6RIQ - chains C and V of the 22 polymer chains in the assembly; structure by electron microscopy, 3.10 A resolution.

Chain C (and V):
Protein: Site-determining protein
Source organism: Pseudomonas aeruginosa
Notes: chain V of this document is another copy of the same molecule, construct and numbering; everything in this record applies to it too
UniProtKB: A0A071KWM5 (A0A071KWM5_PSEAI); numbering as in UniProt (aligned over 1-271)
Amino-acid sequence (271 residues; each row starts with the number of its first residue):
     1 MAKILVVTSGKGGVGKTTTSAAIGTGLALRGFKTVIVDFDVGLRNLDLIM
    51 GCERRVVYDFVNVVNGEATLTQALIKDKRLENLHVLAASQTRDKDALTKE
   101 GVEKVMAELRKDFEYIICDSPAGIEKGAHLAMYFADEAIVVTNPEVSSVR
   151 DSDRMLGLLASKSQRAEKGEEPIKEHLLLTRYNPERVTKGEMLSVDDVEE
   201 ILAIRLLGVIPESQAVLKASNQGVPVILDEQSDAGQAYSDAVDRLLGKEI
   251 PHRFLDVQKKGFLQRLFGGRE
Not modelled in the structure: 1, 256-271
Sequence notes: conflict Ser194 (Gly in A0A071KWM5)
Ion coordination: Mg2+: Thr17 (together with ATP)
Small-molecule neighbours:
  - ATP (adenosine-5'-triphosphate), molecule 1: Lys11, Gly12, Glu145
  - ATP, molecule 2: Gly12, Gly13, Val14, Gly15, Lys16, Thr17, Thr18, Asp40, Asn45, Ala122, Thr180, Arg181, Ile210, Pro211, Glu212, Ser213, Val216, Leu217

Chain C / chain V interface:
Pairs across the interface (6):
  Arg54(C) with Gln231(V), hydrogen bond
  Arg79(C) with Arg79(V)
  Gln222(C) with Gln222(V), hydrogen bond; Gln231(V)
  Gln231(C) with Arg54(V), hydrogen bond; Gln222(V)
Also at the interface, not in a pair above, chain C (5 interface residues in all): Glu53
Also at the interface, not in a pair above, chain V (5 interface residues in all): Glu53

Overview:
The chain C/chain V interface involves 5 residues from each chain, with 3 hydrogen bonds. Among the polar
pairs are Arg54(C)-Gln231(V) and Gln222(C)-Gln222(V). Chain C binds ATP.
Chain C and chain V are both Site-determining protein (Pseudomonas aeruginosa); the structure, MinCD filament
from Pseudomonas aeruginosa, was determined by electron microscopy.
